Entry 9G9A (electron microscopy, 2.83 A resolution); this record covers chains D and G of the 9 polymer chains in the assembly.

# Chain D
Protein: CRISPR system Cms endoribonuclease Csm3
Source organism: Enterococcus italicus DSM 15952
Notes: EC 3.1.-.-
UniProt: E6LHV5 (CSM3_ENTI1); residue numbers follow UniProt; this construct covers 1-214
Chain sequence (214 residues; each row starts with the number of its first residue):
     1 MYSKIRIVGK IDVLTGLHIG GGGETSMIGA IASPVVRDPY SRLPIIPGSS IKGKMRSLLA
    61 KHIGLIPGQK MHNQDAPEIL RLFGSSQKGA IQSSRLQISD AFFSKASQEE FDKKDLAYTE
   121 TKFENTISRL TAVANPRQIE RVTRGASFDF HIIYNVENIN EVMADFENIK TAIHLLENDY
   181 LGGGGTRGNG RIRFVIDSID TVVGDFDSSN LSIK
Disordered / not traced: 21-28, 65-74
Differences from the reference sequence: engineered mutation Ala32 (Asp in E6LHV5)

# Chain G
Protein: CRISPR system Cms protein Csm4
Source organism: Enterococcus italicus DSM 15952
UniProt: E6LHV4 (CSM4_ENTI1); residue numbers follow UniProt; this construct covers 1-307
Chain sequence (307 residues; numbered 1 to 307; the number before each row is that of its first residue):
     1 MNQLVVKLVK LTFKSPVHFG MKRLSDSNHT IAADTLFSAL IIEALQQQLE LSHLLNNLVI
    61 TDLFPYNKTS YFLPKPLIRI EGKKGDESGY KAFKKLTYIP VENYSEYLRG EIDSLEASKI
   121 AESLNLGKAS LSTKVSLQAV DHNGESEPYS VGNFTFYPES GLYFLAKGNA DTIGQLEILM
   181 HALQYSGIGG KRSAGYGQFR CTIEDSGKFD SLLSQTGNIA ILLSSAMASD EELVDCLEDA
   241 RYLLKKRTGF VQSKTYADQL VKKKDFYAFS AGSTFYQKFN GKIFDVSDNG RHSVYRYAKA
   301 FWLEGKI
Disordered / not traced: 1-3, 83-84

# Chain D / chain G interface
Pairs across the interface (49; chain D residue first):
  Met1(D) with Gln47(G); Gln48(G)
  Tyr2(D) with Gln46(G); Gln47(G)
  Lys4(D) with Glu43(G), salt bridge; Ala182(G), hydrogen bond (side chain-backbone); Ser186(G)
  Asp38(D) with Thr155(G)
  Pro39(D) with Lys128(G); Ser130(G); Thr155(G)
  Tyr40(D) with Tyr157(G), hydrophobic; Pro158(G)
  Gly48(D) with Ala194(G)
  Ser49(D) with Lys134(G), hydrogen bond; Ala194(G), hydrogen bond (backbone-backbone)
  Lys52(D) with Ser193(G), hydrogen bond (side chain-backbone)
  Arg56(D) with Gln138(G), hydrogen bond
  Gln87(D) with Asp258(G)
  Lys88(D) with Asp258(G); Gln259(G)
  Gly89(D) with Asp258(G), hydrogen bond (backbone-backbone)
  Ile91(D) with Ser253(G); Lys254(G); Ala257(G); Asp258(G); Leu260(G), hydrophobic
  Ser93(D) with Lys254(G)
  Ser94(D) with Ser193(G)
  Leu96(D) with Ser193(G)
  Gln97(D) with Tyr185(G); Ser186(G), hydrogen bond (side chain-backbone); Arg192(G), hydrogen bond (side chain-backbone); Ser193(G)
  Ile98(D) with Ser193(G); Ala194(G); Gly195(G), hydrogen bond (backbone-backbone)
  Ser99(D) with Gly195(G); Gln198(G)
  Asp100(D) with Gly195(G); Tyr196(G)
  Phe102(D) with Lys14(G); Ser15(G)
  Ile153(D) with Tyr185(G), hydrophobic
  Glu157(D) with Lys254(G), salt bridge
  Val202(D) with His181(G), hydrogen bond (backbone-side chain); Tyr185(G)
  Val203(D) with Gln47(G); Tyr185(G), hydrophobic
Other interface residues (no listed pair), chain D (32 interface residues in all): Arg6, Gly20, Pro47, Ser86, Gln92, His151
Other interface residues (no listed pair), chain G (33 interface residues in all): Pro16, Thr133, Leu183, Arg200

# In short
The interface between chain D and chain G involves 32 residues on one side and 33 on the other, with 10
hydrogen bonds and 2 salt bridges. Polar pairs include Lys4(D)-Glu43(G), Glu157(D)-Lys254(G) and
Lys4(D)-Ala182(G).
Here chain D is CRISPR system Cms endoribonuclease Csm3 and chain G is CRISPR system Cms protein Csm4, both
from Enterococcus italicus DSM 15952. Entry 9G9A (CryoEM structure of Enterococcus italicus Csm-crRNA (3.2
complex)) was determined by electron microscopy, deposited together with 9G9B, 9G9C, 9G9D, 9G9E, 9G9F, 9G9G
and 4 further entries.
